PDB entry 8K28 | electron microscopy, 3.54 A resolution | chains A and Q of the 12 polymer chains in the assembly

Chain A:
Name: Csy1
Organism: Vibrio phage ICP1_2004_A
UniProtKB: F1D5V8 (F1D5V8_9CAUD); residue numbers follow UniProt; this construct covers 1-179
Amino-acid sequence (179 residues; each row starts with the number of its first residue):
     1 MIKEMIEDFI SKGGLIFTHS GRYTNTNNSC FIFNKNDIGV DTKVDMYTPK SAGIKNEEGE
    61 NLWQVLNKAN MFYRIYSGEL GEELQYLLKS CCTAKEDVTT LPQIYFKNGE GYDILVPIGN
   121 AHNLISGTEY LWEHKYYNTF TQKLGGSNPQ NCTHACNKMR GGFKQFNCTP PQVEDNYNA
Unresolved in the structure: 1, 175-179
From the paper describing this entry:
  - binding site for the 33-nt DNA strand (chain Q): Ser147, Asn148, Gln150

Chain Q:
Molecule: 33-nt DNA strand
Organism: Vibrio phage ICP1_2004_A
Sequence (33 nucleotides; numbered 17 to 49; the number before each row is that of its first residue):
    17 TAAGCAAAGG GTTGACGAAA GCCCTTTGTC CCT

Chain A / chain Q interface:
Residue-residue contacts (14; chain A residue first):
  Arg22(A) - DA34(Q)  hydrogen bond to the phosphate
  Arg22(A) - DA35(Q)  salt bridge to the phosphate
  Thr26(A) - DA34(Q)  phosphate contact
  Asn27(A) - DA34(Q)  sugar contact
  Ser29(A) - DA35(Q)  hydrogen bond to the phosphate
  Tyr47(A) - DA35(Q)  sugar contact
  Lys50(A) - DA35(Q)  base contact
  Gly146(A) - DG33(Q)  phosphate contact
  Ser147(A) - DC32(Q)  sugar contact
  Ser147(A) - DG33(Q)  hydrogen bond to the phosphate
  Asn148(A) - DG33(Q)  hydrogen bond to the phosphate
  Gln150(A) - DG33(Q)  base contact
  Asn151(A) - DG33(Q)  hydrogen bond to the base
  Asn151(A) - DA34(Q)  base contact
Also at the interface, not in a pair above, chain A (12 interface residues in all): Pro49
Also at the interface, not in a pair above, chain Q (5 interface residues in all): DA36

In short:
12 residues of chain A and 5 residues of chain Q are in contact; the contacts include 5 hydrogen bonds and 1
salt bridge. Polar contacts include Asn151(A)-DG33(Q), Arg22(A)-DA34(Q) and Ser29(A)-DA35(Q). The paper
reports a binding site for the 33-nt DNA strand (chain Q) at Ser147(A), Asn148(A) and Gln150(A).
Chain A is Csy1 and chain Q is a 33-nt DNA strand, both from Vibrio phage ICP1_2004_A; the structure, ICP1
Csy-dsDNA complex (form 1), was determined by electron microscopy together with 8K0H, 8K0J and 8K0K from the
same study.
